PDB entry 3PR2 | X-ray diffraction, 1.85 A resolution | chains A and B

== Chain A ==
Name: Tryptophan synthase alpha chain
Source organism: Salmonella enterica subsp. enterica serovar Typhimurium
Notes: EC 4.2.1.20
Reference sequence: P00929 (TRPA_SALTY); residue numbers follow UniProt; this construct covers 2-267
Amino-acid sequence (266 residues; numbered 2 to 267; the number before each row is that of its first residue):
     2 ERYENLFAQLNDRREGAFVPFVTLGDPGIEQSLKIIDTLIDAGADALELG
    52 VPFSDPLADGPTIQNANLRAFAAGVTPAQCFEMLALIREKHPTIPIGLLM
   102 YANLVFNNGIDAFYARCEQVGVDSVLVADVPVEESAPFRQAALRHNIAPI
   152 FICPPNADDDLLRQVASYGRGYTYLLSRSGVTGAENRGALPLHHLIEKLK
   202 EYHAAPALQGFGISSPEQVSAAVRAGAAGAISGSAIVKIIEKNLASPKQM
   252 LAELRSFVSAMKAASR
Ligand contacts: F9F (2-({[4-(trifluoromethoxy)phenyl]sulfonyl}amino)ethyl dihydrogen phosphate): Phe22, Glu49, Ala59, Asp60, Ile64, Leu100, Leu127, Ala129, Ile153, Tyr175, Leu177, Arg179, Thr183, Gly184, Ala185, Phe212, Gly213, Ile214, Ile232, Ser233, Gly234, Ser235
UniProt features mapped onto this chain:
  - active site (Proton acceptor): Glu49, Asp60

== Chain B ==
Name: Tryptophan synthase beta chain
Source organism: Salmonella enterica subsp. enterica serovar Typhimurium
Notes: EC 4.2.1.20
Reference sequence: P0A2K1 (TRPB_SALTY); residue numbers follow UniProt; this construct covers 3-393
Amino-acid sequence (391 residues; numbered 3 to 393; the number before each row is that of its first residue):
     3 TLLNPYFGEFGGMYVPQILMPALNQLEEAFVSAQKDPEFQAQFADLLKNY
    53 AGRPTALTKCQNITAGTRTTLYLKREDLLHGGAHKTNQVLGQALLAKRMG
   103 KSEIIAETGAGQHGVASALASALLGLKCRIYMGAKDVERQSPNVFRMRLM
   153 GAEVIPVHSGSATLKDACNEALRDWSGSYETAHYMLGTAAGPHPYPTIVR
   203 EFQRMIGEETKAQILDKEGRLPDAVIACVGGGSNAIGMFADFINDTSVGL
   253 IGVEPGGHGIETGEHGAPLKHGRVGIYFGMKAPMMQTADGQIEESYSISA
   303 GLDFPSVGPQHAYLNSIGRADYVSITDDEALEAFKTLCRHEGIIPALESS
   353 HALAHALKMMREQPEKEQLLVVNLSGRGDKDIFTVHDILKA
Metal / ion sites: Cs+ site 1: Gly54, Pro56; Cs+ site 2: Thr66, Thr69, Thr71; Cs+ site 3: Gly232, Gly268, Leu304, Phe306, Ser308
Ligand contacts: 7MN ((Z)-N-[(1E)-1-carboxy-2-(2,3-dihydro-1H-indol-1-yl)ethylidene]{3-hydroxy-2-methyl-5-[(phosphonooxy)methyl]pyridin-4(1H)-ylidene}methanaminium): Ala85, His86, Lys87, Glu109, Thr110, Gly111, Ala112, Gly113, Gln114, His115, Leu166, Cys170, Gly189, Thr190, Cys230, Val231, Gly232, Gly233, Gly234, Ser235, Asn236, Gly303, Leu304, Phe306, Ala348, Glu350, Ser351, Ser377, Gly378
UniProt features mapped onto this chain:
  - modified residue: Lys87 (N6-(pyridoxal phosphate)lysine)

== Interface between chain A and chain B ==
Pairs across the interface (66; chain A residue first):
  Pro53(A) with Gln293(B), hydrogen bond (backbone-side chain)
  Phe54(A) with Gly292(B); Gln293(B)
  Ser55(A) with Gln293(B), hydrogen bond (backbone-side chain); Ile294(B), hydrogen bond (side chain-backbone)
  Asp56(A) with Lys167(B); Asn171(B), hydrogen bond; Tyr279(B), hydrogen bond (backbone-side chain); Ile294(B)
  Pro57(A) with Arg175(B), hydrogen bond (backbone-side chain)
  Leu58(A) with Pro18(B), hydrophobic; Leu174(B), hydrophobic; Arg175(B); Tyr279(B), hydrophobic
  Asp60(A) with Arg175(B), hydrogen bond (backbone-side chain)
  Gln65(A) with Arg175(B)
  Phe72(A) with Gln293(B)
  Thr77(A) with Asp291(B)
  Pro78(A) with Asp291(B)
  Ala103(A) with Ile278(B), hydrophobic
  Asn104(A) with Gly277(B); Ile278(B), hydrogen bond (side chain-backbone); Gln288(B), hydrogen bond; Gly292(B), hydrogen bond (side chain-backbone); Ile294(B)
  Leu105(A) with Asp291(B); Gly292(B); Gln293(B)
  Phe107(A) with Val276(B); Ile278(B), hydrophobic; Lys283(B)
  Asn108(A) with Arg275(B), hydrogen bond; Gln288(B); Ala290(B), hydrogen bond (side chain-backbone); Asp291(B), hydrogen bond (side chain-backbone); Gly292(B)
  Ala129(A) with Pro18(B)
  Asp130(A) with Tyr16(B); Val17(B), hydrogen bond (backbone-backbone)
  Pro132(A) with Met15(B); Val17(B); Gln19(B); Met22(B), hydrophobic
  Val133(A) with Gln19(B), hydrogen bond (backbone-side chain)
  Glu134(A) with Gln19(B), hydrogen bond; Met22(B)
  Glu135(A) with Tyr8(B), hydrogen bond; Gly14(B); Met15(B), hydrogen bond (side chain-backbone); Tyr16(B), hydrogen bond
  Ile153(A) with Gln19(B)
  Pro155(A) with Gln19(B); Ile20(B), hydrophobic
  Pro156(A) with Ile20(B)
  Asn157(A) with Ile20(B), hydrogen bond (side chain-backbone); Pro23(B); Tyr181(B), hydrogen bond
  Leu162(A) with Gln19(B)
  Ser180(A) with Ile20(B); Ser178(B); Gly179(B); Tyr181(B)
  Gly181(A) with Ser178(B), hydrogen bond (backbone-backbone); Gly179(B)
  Val182(A) with Arg175(B); Ser178(B)
Other interface residues (no listed pair), chain A (33 interface residues in all): Val131, Phe139, Leu177
Other interface residues (no listed pair), chain B (32 interface residues in all): Asn26, Glu172, Thr289

== Summary ==
33 residues of chain A and 32 residues of chain B are in contact, with 22 hydrogen bonds. Among the polar
pairs are Pro53(A)-Gln293(B), Ser55(A)-Gln293(B) and Ser55(A)-Ile294(B). Bound to chain A: compound F9F. Chain
B binds compound 7MN.
Here chain A is Tryptophan synthase alpha chain and chain B is Tryptophan synthase beta chain, both from
Salmonella enterica subsp. enterica serovar Typhimurium. Entry 3PR2 (Tryptophan synthase indoline quinonoid
structure with F9 inhibitor in alpha site) was determined by X-ray diffraction.
